Entry 1UGY (X-ray diffraction, 2.40 A resolution); this record covers chains C and D of the 8 polymer chains in the assembly.

Chain C:
Molecule: Agglutinin alpha chain
Organism: Artocarpus integer
Reference sequence: P18670 (LECA_ARTIN); numbering as in UniProt (aligned over 1-133)
Amino-acid sequence (133 residues; each row starts with the number of its first residue):
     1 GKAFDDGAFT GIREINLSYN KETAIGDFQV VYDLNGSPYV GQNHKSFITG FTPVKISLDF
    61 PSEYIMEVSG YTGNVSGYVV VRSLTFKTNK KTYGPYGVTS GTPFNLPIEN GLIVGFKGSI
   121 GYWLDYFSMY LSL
UniProt features mapped onto this chain:
  - region: Val68 to Asn89 (IgA-binding)
  - glycosylation (N-linked (GlcNAc...) asparagine): Asn43, Asn74
  - natural variant: Lys45 (K45L; K45T), Met66 (M66D; M66V)

Chain D:
Molecule: Agglutinin beta-3 chain
Organism: Artocarpus integer
Reference sequence: P18673 (LEC3_ARTIN); numbering as in UniProt (aligned over 1-20)
Amino-acid sequence (20 residues; numbered 1 to 20; the number before each row is that of its first residue):
     1 DEQSGISQTV IVGPWGAKSS
Not modelled in the structure: 1-2, 19-20
Differences from the reference sequence: conflict Ser19 (Val in P18673)

Chain C / chain D interface:
Pairs across the interface (27):
  Ala8(C) with Thr9(D)
  Thr72(C) with Gly16(D)
  Val79(C) with Gly16(D); Ala17(D)
  Val81(C) with Trp15(D)
  Phe104(C) with Trp15(D)
  Leu106(C) with Val12(D), hydrophobic
  Asp125(C) with Gly16(D); Ala17(D), hydrogen bond (backbone-backbone)
  Tyr126(C) with Pro14(D), hydrophobic; Trp15(D); Ala17(D)
  Phe127(C) with Pro14(D); Trp15(D), hydrogen bond (backbone-backbone)
  Ser128(C) with Ile11(D); Val12(D); Gly13(D); Pro14(D)
  Met129(C) with Ile11(D); Val12(D), hydrogen bond (backbone-backbone); Trp15(D), hydrophobic
  Tyr130(C) with Thr9(D); Val10(D); Ile11(D), hydrophobic
  Leu131(C) with Thr9(D); Val10(D), hydrogen bond (backbone-backbone); Val12(D), hydrophobic
Other interface residues (no listed pair), chain C (14 interface residues in all): Lys117

In short:
14 residues of chain C face 9 of chain D across their interface; the contacts include 4 hydrogen bonds. The
backbones hydrogen-bond at Asp125(C)-Ala17(D), Phe127(C)-Trp15(D) and Met129(C)-Val12(D).
Here chain C is Agglutinin alpha chain and chain D is Agglutinin beta-3 chain, both from Artocarpus integer.
Entry 1UGY (Crystal structure of jacalin- mellibiose (Gal-alpha(1-6)-Glc) complex) was determined by X-ray
diffraction together with 1UGW, 1UGX, 1UH0 and 1UH1 from the same study.
